6HWP - chain A; structure by X-ray diffraction, 2.55 A resolution.

Chain A:
Molecule: A3_bGFPD
From: synthetic construct
Sequence (409 residues; row label = number of the first residue in the row):
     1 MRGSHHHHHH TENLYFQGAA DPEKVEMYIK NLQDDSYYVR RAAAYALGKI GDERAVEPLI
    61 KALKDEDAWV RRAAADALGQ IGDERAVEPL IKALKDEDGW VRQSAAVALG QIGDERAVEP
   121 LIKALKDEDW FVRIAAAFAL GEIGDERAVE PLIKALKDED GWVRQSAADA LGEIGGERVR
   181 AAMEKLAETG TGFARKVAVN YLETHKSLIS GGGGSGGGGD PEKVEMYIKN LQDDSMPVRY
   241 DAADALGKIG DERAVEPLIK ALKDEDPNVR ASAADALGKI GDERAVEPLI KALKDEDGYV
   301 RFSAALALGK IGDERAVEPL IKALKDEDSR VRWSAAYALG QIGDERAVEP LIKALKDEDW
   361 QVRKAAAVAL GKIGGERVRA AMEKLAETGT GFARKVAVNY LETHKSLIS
Disordered / not traced: 1-22, 206-221, 407-409
Ligand contacts: malonate ion (MLI): Trp130, Asp160, Trp162

Summary:
Bound to chain A: malonate ion.
Chain A is A3_bGFPD (synthetic construct); the structure, Structure of A3_bGFPD, an artificial bi-domain
protein based on two different alphaRep domains : A3 and ..., was determined by X-ray diffraction together
with 6FSQ and 6FT5 from the same study.
